PDB entry 7OE1 | electron microscopy, 3.05 A resolution | chains A and P of the 21 polymer chains in the assembly

[Chain A]
Molecule: 16S rRNA
From: Escherichia coli str. K-12 substr. MG1655
Sequence (1542 nucleotides; each row starts with the number of its first residue):
     1 AAAUUGAAGAGUUUGAUCAUGGCUCAGAUUGAACGCUGGCGGCAGGCCUA
    51 ACACAUGCAAGUCGAACGGUAACAGGAAGAAGCUUGCUUCUUUGCUGACG
   101 AGUGGCGGACGGGUGAGUAAUGUCUGGGAAACUGCCUGAUGGAGGGGGAU
   151 AACUACUGGAAACGGUAGCUAAUACCGCAUAACGUCGCAAGACCAAAGAG
   201 GGGGACCUUCGGGCCUCUUGCCAUCGGAUGUGCCCAGAUGGGAUUAGCUA
   251 GUAGGUGGGGUAACGGCUCACCUAGGCGACGAUCCCUAGCUGGUCUGAGA
   301 GGAUGACCAGCCACACUGGAACUGAGACACGGUCCAGACUCCUACGGGAG
   351 GCAGCAGUGGGGAAUAUUGCACAAUGGGCGCAAGCCUGAUGCAGCCAUGC
   401 CGCGUGUAUGAAGAAGGCCUUCGGGUUGUAAAGUACUUUCAGCGGGGAGG
   451 AAGGGAGUAAAGUUAAUACCUUUGCUCAUUGACGUUACCCGCAGAAGAAG
   501 CACCGGCUAACUCCGUGCCAGCAGCCGCGGUAAUACGGAGGGUGCAAGCG
   551 UUAAUCGGAAUUACUGGGCGUAAAGCGCACGCAGGCGGUUUGUUAAGUCA
   601 GAUGUGAAAUCCCCGGGCUCAACCUGGGAACUGCAUCUGAUACUGGCAAG
   651 CUUGAGUCUCGUAGAGGGGGGUAGAAUUCCAGGUGUAGCGGUGAAAUGCG
   701 UAGAGAUCUGGAGGAAUACCGGUGGCGAAGGCGGCCCCCUGGACGAAGAC
   751 UGACGCUCAGGUGCGAAAGCGUGGGGAGCAAACAGGAUUAGAUACCCUGG
   801 UAGUCCACGCCGUAAACGAUGUCGACUUGGAGGUUGUGCCCUUGAGGCGU
   851 GGCUUCCGGAGCUAACGCGUUAAGUCGACCGCCUGGGGAGUACGGCCGCA
   901 AGGUUAAAACUCAAAUGAAUUGACGGGGGCCCGCACAAGCGGUGGAGCAU
   951 GUGGUUUAAUUCGAUGCAACGCGAAGAACCUUACCUGGUCUUGACAUCCA
  1001 CGGAAGUUUUCAGAGAUGAGAAUGUGCCUUCGGGAACCGUGAGACAGGUG
  1051 CUGCAUGGCUGUCGUCAGCUCGUGUUGUGAAAUGUUGGGUUAAGUCCCGC
  1101 AACGAGCGCAACCCUUAUCCUUUGUUGCCAGCGGUCCGGCCGGGAACUCA
  1151 AAGGAGACUGCCAGUGAUAAACUGGAGGAAGGUGGGGAUGACGUCAAGUC
  1201 AUCAUGGCCCUUACGACCAGGGCUACACACGUGCUACAAUGGCGCAUACA
  1251 AAGAGAAGCGACCUCGCGAGAGCAAGCGGACCUCAUAAAGUGCGUCGUAG
  1301 UCCGGAUUGGAGUCUGCAACUCGACUCCAUGAAGUCGGAAUCGCUAGUAA
  1351 UCGUGGAUCAGAAUGCCACGGUGAAUACGUUCCCGGGCCUUGUACACACC
  1401 GCCCGUCACACCAUGGGAGUGGGUUGCAAAAGAAGUAGGUAGCUUAACCU
  1451 UCGGGAGGGCGCUUACCACUUUGUGAUUCAUGACUGGGGUGAAGUCGUAA
  1501 CAAGGUAACCGUAGGGGAACCUGCGGUUGGAUCACCUCCUUA
Disordered / not traced: 1-4, 1535-1542

[Chain P]
Molecule: 30S ribosomal protein S16
From: Escherichia coli str. K-12 substr. MG1655
Reference sequence: A0A6D2XXS6 (A0A6D2XXS6_ECOLI); residue numbers follow UniProt; this construct covers 1-82
Chain sequence (82 residues; numbered 1 to 82; the number before each row is that of its first residue):
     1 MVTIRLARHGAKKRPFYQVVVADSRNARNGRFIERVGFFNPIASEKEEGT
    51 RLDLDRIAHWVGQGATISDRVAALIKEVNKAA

[Chain A / chain P interface]
Contacting residue pairs (75):
  C43(A) - Ala11(P)  phosphate contact
  C43(A) - Lys12(P)  phosphate contact
  A44(A) - Lys12(P)  hydrogen bond to the phosphate
  C110(A) - Arg25(P)  hydrogen bond to the sugar
  G111(A) - Arg25(P)  sugar contact
  G111(A) - Ala27(P)  phosphate contact
  G112(A) - Ala27(P)  phosphate contact
  G134(A) - Arg25(P)  base contact
  C135(A) - Met1(P)  hydrogen bond to the base
  C136(A) - Met1(P)  sugar contact
  C136(A) - Gly64(P)  hydrogen bond to the sugar
  C136(A) - Thr66(P)  sugar contact
  U137(A) - Gly64(P)  sugar contact
  G227(A) - Gln63(P)  hydrogen bond to the base
  G227(A) - Gly64(P)  base contact
  A228(A) - Trp60(P)  sugar contact
  A228(A) - Gln63(P)  sugar contact
  U229(A) - Val2(P)  sugar contact
  U229(A) - Asp23(P)  sugar contact
  U229(A) - Ile33(P)  sugar contact
  U229(A) - Trp60(P)  phosphate contact
  G230(A) - Asp23(P)  sugar contact
  U231(A) - Arg31(P)  salt bridge to the phosphate
  A309(A) - Asn29(P)  sugar contact
  A309(A) - Gly30(P)  phosphate contact
  G310(A) - Gly30(P)  phosphate contact
  G310(A) - Arg31(P)  hydrogen bond to the phosphate
  C311(A) - Arg31(P)  salt bridge to the phosphate
  A374(A) - Tyr17(P)  hydrogen bond to the sugar
  A374(A) - Arg70(P)  phosphate contact
  U375(A) - Leu6(P)  hydrogen bond to the sugar
  U375(A) - Tyr17(P)  sugar contact
  U375(A) - Arg28(P)  hydrogen bond to the base
  U375(A) - Arg70(P)  salt bridge to the phosphate
  G376(A) - Arg5(P)  phosphate contact
  G376(A) - Leu6(P)  phosphate contact
  G376(A) - Arg28(P)  sugar contact
  G376(A) - Ser68(P)  phosphate contact
  G377(A) - Thr3(P)  phosphate contact
  G377(A) - Arg5(P)  phosphate contact
  G377(A) - Ser24(P)  sugar contact
  G378(A) - Ser24(P)  phosphate contact
  G378(A) - Arg25(P)  salt bridge to the phosphate
  U390(A) - Arg28(P)  hydrogen bond to the phosphate
  G391(A) - Arg8(P)  hydrogen bond to the phosphate
  G391(A) - Arg28(P)  salt bridge to the phosphate
  C392(A) - Arg8(P)  salt bridge to the phosphate
  C392(A) - Lys12(P)  phosphate contact
  C392(A) - Lys13(P)  hydrogen bond to the phosphate
  A393(A) - Lys12(P)  salt bridge to the phosphate
  G450(A) - Lys13(P)  base contact
  G450(A) - Pro15(P)  sugar contact
  G450(A) - Pro41(P)  sugar contact
  A451(A) - Arg70(P)  salt bridge to the phosphate
  A452(A) - Arg70(P)  hydrogen bond to the sugar
  A452(A) - Ala73(P)  sugar contact
  G453(A) - Ala73(P)  phosphate contact
  C483(A) - Lys13(P)  hydrogen bond to the base
  A608(A) - Phe32(P)  sugar contact
  G616(A) - Glu47(P)  hydrogen bond to the sugar
  G617(A) - Arg14(P)  base contact
  G617(A) - Lys46(P)  hydrogen bond to the sugar
  C618(A) - Arg14(P)  hydrogen bond to the sugar
  C618(A) - Lys46(P)  phosphate contact
  C623(A) - Ala11(P)  sugar contact
  C624(A) - His9(P)  phosphate contact
  C624(A) - Gly10(P)  phosphate contact
  C624(A) - Ala11(P)  sugar contact
  U625(A) - His9(P)  phosphate contact
  U625(A) - Phe16(P)  phosphate contact
  G626(A) - Gln18(P)  phosphate contact
  G626(A) - Arg35(P)  salt bridge to the phosphate
  G626(A) - Phe38(P)  sugar contact
  G626(A) - Arg51(P)  hydrogen bond to the sugar
  G627(A) - Arg51(P)  salt bridge to the phosphate
Interface residues without a listed pair, chain A (46 interface residues in all): G107, G108, G449, U473, G474, A609
Interface residues without a listed pair, chain P (44 interface residues in all): Asn26, Gly62, Lys76, Glu77, Lys80

[Summary]
46 residues of chain A and 44 residues of chain P are in contact; the contacts include 18 hydrogen bonds and
10 salt bridges. Polar pairs include C135(A)-Met1(P), G227(A)-Gln63(P) and U375(A)-Arg28(P).
Here chain A is 16S rRNA and chain P is 30S ribosomal protein S16, both from Escherichia coli str. K-12
substr. MG1655. Entry 7OE1 (30S ribosomal subunit from E. coli) was determined by electron microscopy,
deposited together with 7OE0 and 7OI0.
